Entry 5EHQ (X-ray diffraction, 2.50 A resolution); this record covers chains A and B.

== Chain A (and B) ==
Name: Acetylcholinesterase
Organism: Mus musculus
Notes: EC 3.1.1.7; chain B of this document is another copy of the same molecule, construct and numbering; everything in this record applies to it too
Reference sequence: P21836 (ACES_MOUSE); residues 1-543 here correspond to UniProt positions 32-574 (UniProt number = residue number + 31)
Amino-acid sequence (543 residues; numbered 1 to 543; the number before each row is that of its first residue):
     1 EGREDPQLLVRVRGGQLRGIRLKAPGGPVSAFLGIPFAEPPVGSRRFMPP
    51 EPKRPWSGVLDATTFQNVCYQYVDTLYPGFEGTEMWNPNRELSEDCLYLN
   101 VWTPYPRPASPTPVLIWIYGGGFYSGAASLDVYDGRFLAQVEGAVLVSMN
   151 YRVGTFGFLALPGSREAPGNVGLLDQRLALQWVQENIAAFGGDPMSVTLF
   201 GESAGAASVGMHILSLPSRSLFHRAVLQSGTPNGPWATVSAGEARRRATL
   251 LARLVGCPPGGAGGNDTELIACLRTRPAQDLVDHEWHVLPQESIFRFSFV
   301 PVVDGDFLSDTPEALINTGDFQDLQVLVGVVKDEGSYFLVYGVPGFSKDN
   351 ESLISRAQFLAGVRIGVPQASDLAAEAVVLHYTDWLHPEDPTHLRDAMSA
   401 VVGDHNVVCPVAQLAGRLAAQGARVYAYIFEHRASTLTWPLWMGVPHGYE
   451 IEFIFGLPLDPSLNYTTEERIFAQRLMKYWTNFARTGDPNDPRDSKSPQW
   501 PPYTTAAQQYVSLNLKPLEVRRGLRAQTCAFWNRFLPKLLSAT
Unresolved in the structure: 260-264 (chain B: 1-2, 260-263)
Modified residues: Asn350 (asparagine); Asn464 (asparagine)
Cystine bridges: Cys69-Cys96, Cys257-Cys272, Cys409-Cys529
Glycans and other covalent adducts: glycan linked to Asn350; N-acetylglucosamine (NAG) linked to Asn464
Small-molecule neighbours: anti TZ2PA5 (5O2; 6-phenyl-5-[5-[1-[2-(1,2,3,4-tetrahydroacridin-9-ylamino)ethyl]-1,2,3-triazol-4-yl]pentyl]phenanthridin-5-ium-3,8-diamine): Tyr72, Asp74, Gly82, Trp86, Gly120, Gly121, Tyr124, Glu202, Trp286, Leu289, Gln291, Glu292, Ser293, Arg296, Phe297, Tyr337, Phe338, Tyr341, Trp439, His447, Gly448, Tyr449
UniProt features mapped onto this chain:
  - active site: Ser203 (Acyl-ester intermediate), Glu334 (Charge relay system), His447 (Charge relay system)
  - glycosylation (N-linked (GlcNAc...) asparagine): Asn265, Asn350, Asn464

== How chain A and chain B interact ==
Pairs across the interface - 35 pairs, chain A then chain B:
  Leu373(A) with Phe535(B), hydrophobic; Lys538(B); Leu539(B), hydrophobic
  Glu376(A) with Lys538(B), salt bridge
  Ala377(A) with Phe535(B), hydrophobic
  Leu380(A) with Arg534(B); Phe535(B), hydrophobic
  Thr383(A) with Gln527(B), hydrogen bond (backbone-side chain)
  Asp384(A) with Gln527(B)
  Trp385(A) with Gln508(B), hydrogen bond (backbone-side chain); Gln527(B), hydrogen bond (backbone-side chain); Ala530(B); Arg534(B)
  Leu386(A) with Ala506(B); Gln508(B); Arg522(B)
  His387(A) with Arg522(B)
  Gln508(A) with Trp385(B), hydrogen bond (side chain-backbone); Leu386(B)
  Arg522(A) with Leu386(B), hydrogen bond (side chain-backbone); His387(B), hydrogen bond
  Ala526(A) with Trp385(B), hydrophobic
  Gln527(A) with His381(B); Thr383(B), hydrogen bond (side chain-backbone); Asp384(B); Trp385(B), hydrogen bond (side chain-backbone)
  Ala530(A) with Trp385(B)
  Arg534(A) with Leu380(B); Trp385(B)
  Phe535(A) with Ala377(B), hydrophobic; Leu380(B)
  Lys538(A) with Leu373(B); Glu376(B), salt bridge
  Leu539(A) with Leu373(B), hydrophobic; Leu539(B), hydrophobic
Other interface residues (no listed pair), chain A (21 interface residues in all): His381, Ala506, Ala542
Other interface residues (no listed pair), chain B (21 interface residues in all): Ala526, Ala542

== In short ==
The chain A/chain B interface involves 21 residues from each chain; the contacts include 8 hydrogen bonds and
2 salt bridges. Polar contacts include Glu376(A)-Lys538(B), Thr383(A)-Gln527(B) and Trp385(A)-Gln508(B). Bound
to chain A: anti TZ2PA5. Covalently linked N-acetylglucosamine: at Asn464(A).
Chain A and chain B are both Acetylcholinesterase (Mus musculus); the structure, mAChE-anti TZ2PA5 complex,
was determined by X-ray diffraction (same publication as 5EHN, 5EHZ, 5EIA, 5EIE and 5EIH).
